PDB entry 1N8Y | X-ray diffraction, 2.40 A resolution | chain C

== Chain C ==
Protein: protooncoprotein
Organism: Rattus norvegicus
Notes: fragment: extracellular region (residues 26-633)
Amino-acid sequence (608 residues; each row starts with the number of its first residue):
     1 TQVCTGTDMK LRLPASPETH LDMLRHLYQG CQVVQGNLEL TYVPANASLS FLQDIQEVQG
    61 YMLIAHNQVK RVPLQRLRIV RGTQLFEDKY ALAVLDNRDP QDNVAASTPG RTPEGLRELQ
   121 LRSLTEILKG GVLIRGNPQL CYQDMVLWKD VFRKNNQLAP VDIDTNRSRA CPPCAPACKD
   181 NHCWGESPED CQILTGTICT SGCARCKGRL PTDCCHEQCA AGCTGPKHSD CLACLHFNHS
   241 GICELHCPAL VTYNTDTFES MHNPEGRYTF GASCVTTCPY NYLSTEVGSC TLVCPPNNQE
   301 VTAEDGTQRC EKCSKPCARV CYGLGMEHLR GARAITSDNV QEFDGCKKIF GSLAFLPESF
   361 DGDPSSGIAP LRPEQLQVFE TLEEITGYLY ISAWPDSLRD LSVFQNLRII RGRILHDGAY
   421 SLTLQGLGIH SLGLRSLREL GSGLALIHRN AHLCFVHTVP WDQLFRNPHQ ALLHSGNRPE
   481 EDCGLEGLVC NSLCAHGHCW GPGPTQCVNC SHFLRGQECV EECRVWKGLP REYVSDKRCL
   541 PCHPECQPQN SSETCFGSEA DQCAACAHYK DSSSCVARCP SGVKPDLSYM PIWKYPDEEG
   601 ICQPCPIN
Unresolved in the structure: 102-112, 254-258
Disulfide bonds: C4-C31, C141-C171, C174-C183, C178-C191, C199-C206, C203-C214, C215-C223, C219-C231, C234-C243, C247-C274, C278-C290, C294-C310, C313-C317, C321-C346, C454-C483, C490-C499, C494-C507, C510-C519, C523-C539, C542-C555, C546-C563, C566-C575, C579-C602
Covalent attachments: N-acetylglucosamine (NAG) linked to N46, N166, N238

== In short ==
Covalently linked N-acetylglucosamine: at N46, N166 and N238.
Chain C is protooncoprotein (Rattus norvegicus); the structure, Crystal structure of the extracellular region
of rat HER2, was determined by X-ray diffraction.
